PDB entry 6RVU | X-ray diffraction, 0.99 A resolution | chain A

== Chain A ==
Name: Lethal Factor 1 (BLF1)
Organism: Burkholderia pseudomallei (strain K96243)
UniProt: Q63UP7 (Q63UP7_BURPS); residue numbers follow UniProt; this construct covers 1-211
Sequence (231 residues; each row starts with the number of its first residue; numbers below 1 keep their minus sign (Met-19 is residue -19)):
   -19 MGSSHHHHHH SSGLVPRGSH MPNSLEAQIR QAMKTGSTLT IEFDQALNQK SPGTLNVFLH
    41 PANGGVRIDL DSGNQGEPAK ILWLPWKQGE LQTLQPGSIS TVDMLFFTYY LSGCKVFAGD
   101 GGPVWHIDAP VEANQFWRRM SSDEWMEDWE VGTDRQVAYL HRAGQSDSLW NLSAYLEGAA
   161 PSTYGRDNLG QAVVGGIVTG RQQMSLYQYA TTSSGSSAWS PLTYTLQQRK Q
Not modelled in the structure: -19 to 1
Construct notes: initiating methionine (-19); expression tag (-18 to 0)
From the paper describing this entry:
  - contacts within the chain: Cys94-His106 (hydrogen bond)
  - catalytic residues: Cys94, His106
  - mutagenesis - C94S: abolished catalytic activity
  - conformationally variable residues: Ser92

== Summary ==
The paper reports catalytic residues Cys94 and His106; C94S abolishes catalytic activity.
Chain A is Lethal Factor 1 (BLF1) (Burkholderia pseudomallei (strain K96243)); the structure, Crystal
structure of the Burkholderia Lethal Factor 1 (BLF1), was determined by X-ray diffraction together with 7PPZ
from the same study.
